Entry 9D27 (electron microscopy, 3.19 A resolution); this record covers chains A and B of the 5 polymer chains in the assembly.

# Chain A (and B)
Molecule: Transthyretin
Organism: Homo sapiens
Notes: chain B of this document is another copy of the same molecule, construct and numbering; everything in this record applies to it too
UniProt: P02766 (TTHY_HUMAN); residues 1-127 here correspond to UniProt positions 21-147 (UniProt number = residue number + 20)
Amino-acid sequence (127 residues; each row starts with the number of its first residue):
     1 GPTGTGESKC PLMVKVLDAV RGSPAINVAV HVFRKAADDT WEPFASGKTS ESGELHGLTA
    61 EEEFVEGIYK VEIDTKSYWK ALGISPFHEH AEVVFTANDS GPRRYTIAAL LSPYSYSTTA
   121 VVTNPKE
Unresolved in the structure: 1-11, 36-57, 124-127
Sequence notes: variant Ala60 (Thr80 in P02766)
Swiss-Prot annotation at these positions:
  - binding site (L-thyroxine): Lys15, Glu54, Ser117
  - modified residue: Cys10 (Sulfocysteine), Glu42 (4-carboxyglutamate), Ser52 (Phosphoserine)
  - glycosylation: Asn98 (N-linked (GlcNAc...) asparagine)

# How chain A and chain B interact
Pairs across the interface (193):
  Leu12(A) - Leu12(B)
  Met13(A) - Leu12(B)  hydrogen bond (backbone-backbone)
  Met13(A) - Met13(B)
  Met13(A) - Val14(B)  hydrogen bond (backbone-backbone)
  Val14(A) - Val14(B)
  Lys15(A) - Val14(B)  hydrogen bond (backbone-backbone)
  Lys15(A) - Lys15(B)
  Lys15(A) - Val16(B)  hydrogen bond (backbone-backbone)
  Val16(A) - Val16(B)
  Leu17(A) - Val16(B)  hydrogen bond (backbone-backbone)
  Leu17(A) - Leu17(B)  hydrogen bond (backbone-backbone)
  Asp18(A) - Leu17(B)
  Asp18(A) - Asp18(B)  hydrogen bond (backbone-backbone)
  Ala19(A) - Asp18(B)  hydrogen bond (backbone-backbone)
  Ala19(A) - Ala19(B)
  Ala19(A) - Val20(B)  hydrogen bond (backbone-backbone)
  Val20(A) - Val20(B)
  Arg21(A) - Val20(B)  hydrogen bond (backbone-backbone)
  Arg21(A) - Arg21(B)
  Arg21(A) - Gly22(B)  hydrogen bond (backbone-backbone)
  Gly22(A) - Gly22(B)
  Ser23(A) - Gly22(B)  hydrogen bond (backbone-backbone)
  Ser23(A) - Ser23(B)
  Pro24(A) - Pro24(B)
  Ala25(A) - Pro24(B)  hydrogen bond (backbone-backbone)
  Ala25(A) - Ala25(B)
  Ala25(A) - Ile26(B)  hydrogen bond (backbone-backbone)
  Ile26(A) - Ile26(B)
  Asn27(A) - Ile26(B)  hydrogen bond (backbone-backbone)
  Asn27(A) - Asn27(B)
  Asn27(A) - Val28(B)  hydrogen bond (backbone-backbone)
  Asn27(A) - Tyr69(B)  hydrogen bond (backbone-side chain)
  Val28(A) - Val28(B)
  Ala29(A) - Val28(B)  hydrogen bond (backbone-backbone)
  Ala29(A) - Ala29(B)
  Ala29(A) - Val30(B)  hydrogen bond (backbone-backbone)
  Val30(A) - Val30(B)
  His31(A) - Val30(B)  hydrogen bond (backbone-backbone)
  His31(A) - His31(B)
  His31(A) - Val32(B)  hydrogen bond (backbone-backbone)
  Val32(A) - Val32(B)
  Phe33(A) - Val32(B)  hydrogen bond (backbone-backbone)
  Phe33(A) - Arg34(B)  hydrogen bond (backbone-backbone)
  Arg34(A) - Arg34(B)
  Lys35(A) - Arg34(B)
  Lys35(A) - Glu63(B)  salt bridge
  Leu58(A) - Leu58(B)  hydrogen bond (backbone-backbone)
  Leu58(A) - Thr59(B)
  Thr59(A) - Thr59(B)
  Ala60(A) - Thr59(B)  hydrogen bond (backbone-backbone)
  Ala60(A) - Ala60(B)
  Ala60(A) - Glu61(B)  hydrogen bond (backbone-backbone)
  Glu61(A) - Glu61(B)
  Glu62(A) - Glu61(B)
  Glu62(A) - Glu62(B)
  Glu62(A) - Glu63(B)  hydrogen bond (backbone-backbone)
  Glu63(A) - Glu63(B)  hydrogen bond (backbone-backbone)
  Glu63(A) - Phe64(B)
  Phe64(A) - Phe64(B)
  Val65(A) - Phe64(B)  hydrogen bond (backbone-backbone)
  Val65(A) - Val65(B)
  Val65(A) - Glu66(B)  hydrogen bond (backbone-backbone)
  Glu66(A) - Glu66(B)
  Glu66(A) - Gly67(B)  hydrogen bond (backbone-backbone)
  Gly67(A) - Gly67(B)
  Ile68(A) - Gly67(B)  hydrogen bond (backbone-backbone)
  Ile68(A) - Ile68(B)
  Ile68(A) - Tyr69(B)  hydrogen bond (backbone-backbone)
  Tyr69(A) - Tyr69(B)
  Tyr69(A) - Lys70(B)
  Lys70(A) - Lys70(B)
  Val71(A) - Lys70(B)  hydrogen bond (backbone-backbone)
  Val71(A) - Val71(B)
  Val71(A) - Glu72(B)  hydrogen bond (backbone-backbone)
  Glu72(A) - Glu72(B)
  Ile73(A) - Glu72(B)  hydrogen bond (backbone-backbone)
  Ile73(A) - Ile73(B)
  Ile73(A) - Asp74(B)  hydrogen bond (backbone-backbone)
  Asp74(A) - Asp74(B)
  Asp74(A) - Thr75(B)  hydrogen bond (backbone-backbone)
  Thr75(A) - Thr75(B)
  Lys76(A) - Asp74(B)  salt bridge
  Lys76(A) - Thr75(B)  hydrogen bond (backbone-backbone)
  Lys76(A) - Lys76(B)
  Lys76(A) - Ser77(B)  hydrogen bond (backbone-backbone)
  Ser77(A) - Ser77(B)
  Tyr78(A) - Ser77(B)  hydrogen bond (backbone-backbone)
  Tyr78(A) - Tyr78(B)
  Trp79(A) - Tyr78(B)  hydrogen bond (backbone-backbone)
  Trp79(A) - Trp79(B)
  Trp79(A) - Lys80(B)
  Lys80(A) - Lys80(B)
  Ala81(A) - Lys80(B)  hydrogen bond (backbone-backbone)
  Ala81(A) - Ala81(B)  hydrogen bond (backbone-backbone)
  Ala81(A) - Leu82(B)
  Leu82(A) - Ala81(B)
  Leu82(A) - Leu82(B)  hydrogen bond (backbone-backbone)
  Gly83(A) - Leu82(B)  hydrogen bond (backbone-backbone)
  Gly83(A) - Gly83(B)
  Gly83(A) - Ile84(B)
  Ile84(A) - Ile84(B)  hydrogen bond (backbone-backbone)
  Ile84(A) - Ser85(B)  hydrogen bond (backbone-backbone)
  Ser85(A) - Ser85(B)
  Pro86(A) - Leu82(B)
  Pro86(A) - Ser85(B)
  Pro86(A) - Pro86(B)
  Pro86(A) - Phe87(B)  hydrogen bond (backbone-backbone)
  Phe87(A) - Phe87(B)  hydrogen bond (backbone-backbone)
  Phe87(A) - His88(B)
  His88(A) - Ser85(B)  hydrogen bond
  His88(A) - His88(B)  hydrogen bond (backbone-backbone)
  His88(A) - Glu89(B)  hydrogen bond (backbone-backbone)
  Glu89(A) - Glu89(B)
  His90(A) - Glu89(B)  hydrogen bond (backbone-backbone)
  His90(A) - His90(B)
  Ala91(A) - His90(B)
  Ala91(A) - Ala91(B)
  Ala91(A) - Glu92(B)  hydrogen bond (backbone-backbone)
  Glu92(A) - Glu92(B)
  Val93(A) - Phe87(B)  hydrophobic
  Val93(A) - Glu92(B)  hydrogen bond (backbone-backbone)
  Val93(A) - Val93(B)
  Val93(A) - Val94(B)  hydrogen bond (backbone-backbone)
  Val94(A) - Val94(B)
  Phe95(A) - Trp79(B)
  Phe95(A) - Val94(B)  hydrogen bond (backbone-backbone)
  Phe95(A) - Phe95(B)  hydrophobic
  Phe95(A) - Thr96(B)  hydrogen bond (backbone-backbone)
  Thr96(A) - Thr96(B)
  Ala97(A) - Tyr78(B)  hydrophobic
  Ala97(A) - Thr96(B)  hydrogen bond (backbone-backbone)
  Ala97(A) - Ala97(B)
  Ala97(A) - Asn98(B)  hydrogen bond (backbone-backbone)
  Asn98(A) - Asn98(B)  hydrogen bond
  Asp99(A) - Tyr78(B)
  Asp99(A) - Asn98(B)  hydrogen bond (backbone-backbone)
  Asp99(A) - Asp99(B)
  Asp99(A) - Ser100(B)  hydrogen bond (backbone-backbone)
  Ser100(A) - Ser100(B)
  Ser100(A) - Gly101(B)
  Gly101(A) - Gly101(B)
  Gly101(A) - Pro102(B)
  Pro102(A) - Pro102(B)
  Arg103(A) - Pro102(B)  hydrogen bond (backbone-backbone)
  Arg103(A) - Arg103(B)
  Arg103(A) - Arg104(B)  hydrogen bond (backbone-backbone)
  Arg104(A) - Arg104(B)
  Tyr105(A) - Arg104(B)  hydrogen bond (backbone-backbone)
  Tyr105(A) - Tyr105(B)
  Tyr105(A) - Thr106(B)  hydrogen bond (backbone-backbone)
  Thr106(A) - Thr106(B)
  Ile107(A) - Thr106(B)  hydrogen bond (backbone-backbone)
  Ile107(A) - Ile107(B)
  Ile107(A) - Ala108(B)  hydrogen bond (backbone-backbone)
  Ala108(A) - Ala108(B)
  Ala108(A) - Ala109(B)
  Ala109(A) - Ala109(B)
  Leu110(A) - Val71(B)  hydrophobic
  Leu110(A) - Ala109(B)  hydrogen bond (backbone-backbone)
  Leu110(A) - Leu110(B)
  Leu110(A) - Leu111(B)  hydrogen bond (backbone-backbone)
  Leu111(A) - Asn27(B)  hydrogen bond (backbone-side chain)
  Leu111(A) - Val71(B)  hydrophobic
  Leu111(A) - Leu111(B)
  Ser112(A) - Ala109(B)
  Ser112(A) - Ser112(B)
  Ser112(A) - Pro113(B)
  Pro113(A) - Ala25(B)
  Pro113(A) - Ile26(B)
  Pro113(A) - Asn27(B)
  Pro113(A) - Pro113(B)
  Pro113(A) - Tyr114(B)  hydrogen bond (backbone-backbone)
  Tyr114(A) - Tyr114(B)
  Ser115(A) - Ser23(B)  hydrogen bond (side chain-backbone)
  Ser115(A) - Tyr114(B)  hydrogen bond (backbone-backbone)
  Ser115(A) - Ser115(B)
  Ser115(A) - Tyr116(B)  hydrogen bond (backbone-backbone)
  Tyr116(A) - Ser23(B)
  Tyr116(A) - Tyr116(B)
  Ser117(A) - Tyr114(B)
  Ser117(A) - Ser117(B)
  Thr118(A) - Ser117(B)  hydrogen bond (backbone-backbone)
  Thr118(A) - Thr118(B)
  Thr118(A) - Thr119(B)  hydrogen bond (backbone-backbone)
  Thr119(A) - Tyr114(B)  hydrogen bond
  Thr119(A) - Thr119(B)
  Ala120(A) - Thr119(B)  hydrogen bond (backbone-backbone)
  Ala120(A) - Ala120(B)
  Ala120(A) - Val121(B)  hydrogen bond (backbone-backbone)
  Val121(A) - Val121(B)
  Val122(A) - Val121(B)  hydrogen bond (backbone-backbone)
  Val122(A) - Val122(B)
  Val122(A) - Thr123(B)  hydrogen bond (backbone-backbone)
Also at the interface, not in a pair above, chain A (90 interface residues in all): Thr123
Also at the interface, not in a pair above, chain B (89 interface residues in all): Phe33

# Summary
The interface between chain A and chain B involves 90 residues on one side and 89 on the other, with 84
hydrogen bonds and 2 salt bridges. Among the polar pairs are Lys35(A)-Glu63(B), Lys76(A)-Asp74(B) and
Asn27(A)-Tyr69(B). UniProt lists 3 L-thyroxine-binding residues on chain A.
Both chains are Transthyretin (Homo sapiens). Entry 9D27 (Cryo-EM structure of amyloid fibril extracted from
kidney of a variant ATTR T60A amyloidosis patient 3) was determined by electron microscopy, deposited together
with 9D21, 9D23, 9D24 and 9D2G.
